3OR2 - chains B and E of the 6 polymer chains in the assembly; structure by X-ray diffraction, 2.05 A resolution.

Chain B (and E):
Name: Sulfite redcutase subunit beta
Source organism: desulfovibrio gigas
Notes: chain E of this document is another copy of the same molecule, construct and numbering; everything in this record applies to it too
Chain sequence (385 residues; row label = number of the first residue in the row):
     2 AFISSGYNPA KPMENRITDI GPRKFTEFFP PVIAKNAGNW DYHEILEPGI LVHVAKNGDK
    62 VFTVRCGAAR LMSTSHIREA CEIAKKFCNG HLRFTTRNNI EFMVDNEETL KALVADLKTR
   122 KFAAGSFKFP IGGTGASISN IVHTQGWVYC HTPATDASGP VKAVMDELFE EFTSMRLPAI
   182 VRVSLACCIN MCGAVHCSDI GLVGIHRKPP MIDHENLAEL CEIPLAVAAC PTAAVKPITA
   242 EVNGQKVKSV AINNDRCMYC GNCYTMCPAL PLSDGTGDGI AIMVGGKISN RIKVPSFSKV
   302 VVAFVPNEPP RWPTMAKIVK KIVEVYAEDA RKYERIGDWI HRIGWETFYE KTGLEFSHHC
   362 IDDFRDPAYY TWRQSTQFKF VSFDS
Disulfide bonds: Cys222-Cys268
Metal / ion sites: 4Fe-4S cluster Fe site 1: Cys151, Cys189, Cys193; siroheme Fe: Cys193 (together with sulfite ion); 4Fe-4S cluster Fe site 2: Cys231, Cys258, Cys261, Cys264
Small-molecule neighbours:
  - 4Fe-4S cluster (SF4), molecule 1: Thr145, Gln146, Cys151, Thr153, Pro154, Ala187, Cys188, Cys189, Asn191, Met192, Cys193
  - 4Fe-4S cluster (SF4), molecule 2: Pro211, Ala230, Cys231, Pro232, Thr233, Ala235, Val236, Ile253, Arg257, Cys258, Met259, Tyr260, Cys261, Gly262, Asn263, Cys264, Leu273
  - siroheme (SRM), molecule 1: His44, Ile46, Leu52, His54, Arg66, Arg94, Phe95, Thr96, Thr97, Arg98, Asn100, Glu102, Gly134, Thr135, Gly136, Ser140, Val143, Ile181, Arg183, Cys198, Lys288, Ile289, Ser290, Arg292, Arg336
  - siroheme (SRM), molecule 2: Arg71, His144, Thr145, Gln146, Tyr150, Cys151, His152, Asn191, Met192, Cys193, Gly194, Thr266

Interface between chain B and chain E:
Pairs across the interface (24):
  Asn291(B) - Ser376(E)  hydrogen bond
  Asn291(B) - Thr377(E)  hydrogen bond (side chain-backbone)
  Asn291(B) - Gln378(E)  hydrogen bond (backbone-side chain)
  Ile293(B) - Gln378(E)  hydrogen bond (backbone-side chain)
  Lys294(B) - Gln378(E)
  Val295(B) - Ser376(E)
  Pro296(B) - Gln375(E)
  Pro296(B) - Ser376(E)
  Phe298(B) - Tyr370(E)
  Arg366(B) - Asp367(E)  salt bridge
  Asp367(B) - Arg366(E)  salt bridge
  Asp367(B) - Pro368(E)
  Pro368(B) - Tyr371(E)  hydrophobic
  Tyr370(B) - Phe298(E)
  Tyr371(B) - Pro368(E)  hydrophobic
  Gln375(B) - Pro296(E)
  Ser376(B) - Asn291(E)
  Ser376(B) - Val295(E)
  Ser376(B) - Pro296(E)
  Thr377(B) - Asn291(E)  hydrogen bond (backbone-side chain)
  Gln378(B) - Asn291(E)  hydrogen bond (side chain-backbone)
  Gln378(B) - Ile293(E)  hydrogen bond (side chain-backbone)
  Gln378(B) - Lys294(E)
  Gln378(B) - Val295(E)

In short:
The chain B/chain E interface involves 15 residues from each chain, with 7 hydrogen bonds and 2 salt bridges.
Polar contacts include Arg366(B)-Asp367(E), Asn291(B)-Ser376(E) and Asn291(B)-Thr377(E). Ligands of chain B:
siroheme and 4Fe-4S cluster.
Chain B and chain E are both Sulfite redcutase subunit beta (desulfovibrio gigas); the structure, Crystal
structure of dissimilatory sulfite reductase II (DsrII), was determined by X-ray diffraction.
